PDB entry 7D3F | electron microscopy, 2.60 A resolution | chains A and B of the 4 polymer chains in the assembly

Chain A:
Protein: Dual oxidase 1
Source organism: Homo sapiens
Notes: EC 1.11.1.-, 1.6.3.1
Reference sequence: Q9NRD9 (DUOX1_HUMAN); residues 1-1551 here = UniProt positions 1-1551
Sequence (1551 residues; each row starts with the number of its first residue):
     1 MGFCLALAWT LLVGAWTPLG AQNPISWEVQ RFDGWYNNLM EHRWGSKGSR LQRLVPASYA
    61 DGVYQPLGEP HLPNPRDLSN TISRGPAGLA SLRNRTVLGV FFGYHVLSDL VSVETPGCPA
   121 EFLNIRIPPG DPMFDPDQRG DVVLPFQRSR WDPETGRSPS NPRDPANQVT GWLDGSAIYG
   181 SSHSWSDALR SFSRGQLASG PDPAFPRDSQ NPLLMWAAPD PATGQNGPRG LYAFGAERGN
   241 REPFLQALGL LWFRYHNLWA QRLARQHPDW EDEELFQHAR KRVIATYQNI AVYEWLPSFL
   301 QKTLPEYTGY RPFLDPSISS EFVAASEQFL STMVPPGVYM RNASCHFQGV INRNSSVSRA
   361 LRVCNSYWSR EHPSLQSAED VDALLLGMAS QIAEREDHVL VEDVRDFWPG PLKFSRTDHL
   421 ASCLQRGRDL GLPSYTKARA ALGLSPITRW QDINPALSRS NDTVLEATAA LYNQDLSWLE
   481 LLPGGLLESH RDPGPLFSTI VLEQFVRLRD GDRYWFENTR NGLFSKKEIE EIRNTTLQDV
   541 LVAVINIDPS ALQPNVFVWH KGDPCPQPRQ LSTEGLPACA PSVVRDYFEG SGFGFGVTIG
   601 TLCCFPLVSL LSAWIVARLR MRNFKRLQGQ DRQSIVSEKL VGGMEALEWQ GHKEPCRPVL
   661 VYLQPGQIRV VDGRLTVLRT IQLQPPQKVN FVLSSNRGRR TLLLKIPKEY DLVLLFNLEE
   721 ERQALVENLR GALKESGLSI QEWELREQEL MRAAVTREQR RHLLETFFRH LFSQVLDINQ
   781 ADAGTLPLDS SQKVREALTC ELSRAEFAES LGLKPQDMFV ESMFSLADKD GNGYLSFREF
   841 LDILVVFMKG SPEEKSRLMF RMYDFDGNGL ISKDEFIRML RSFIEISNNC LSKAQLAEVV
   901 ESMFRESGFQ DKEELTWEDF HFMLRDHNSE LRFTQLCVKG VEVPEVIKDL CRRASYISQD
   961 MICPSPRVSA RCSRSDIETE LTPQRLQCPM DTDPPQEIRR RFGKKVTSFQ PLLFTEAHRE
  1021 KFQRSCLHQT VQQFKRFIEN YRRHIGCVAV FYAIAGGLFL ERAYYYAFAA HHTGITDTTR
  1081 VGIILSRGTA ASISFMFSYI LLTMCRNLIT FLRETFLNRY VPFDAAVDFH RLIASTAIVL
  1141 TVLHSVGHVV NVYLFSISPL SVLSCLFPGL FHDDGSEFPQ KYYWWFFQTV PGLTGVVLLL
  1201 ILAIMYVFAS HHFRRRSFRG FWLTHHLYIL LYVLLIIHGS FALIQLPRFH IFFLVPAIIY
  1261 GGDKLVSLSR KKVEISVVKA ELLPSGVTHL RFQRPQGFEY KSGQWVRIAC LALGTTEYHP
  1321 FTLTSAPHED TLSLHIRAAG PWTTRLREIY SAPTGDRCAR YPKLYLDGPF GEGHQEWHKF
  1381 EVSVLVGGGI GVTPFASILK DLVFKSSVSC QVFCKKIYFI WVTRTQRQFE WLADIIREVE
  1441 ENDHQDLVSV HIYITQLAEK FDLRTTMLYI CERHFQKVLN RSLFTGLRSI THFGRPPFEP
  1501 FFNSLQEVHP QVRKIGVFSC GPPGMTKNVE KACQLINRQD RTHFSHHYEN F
Disordered / not traced: 1-21, 620-643, 686-688, 695-699, 737-739, 777-790, 885-892, 903-913, 925-1011, 1355-1360
Disulfide bonds: C118-C1165, C345-C565, C364-C579
Covalently attached groups: N-acetylglucosamine (NAG) linked to N94, N342, N534
Differences from the reference sequence: variant F1178 (Leu in Q9NRD9)
Metal / ion sites: Na+ site 1: D109, T170, W172, D174, S176; Na+ site 2: T332, R395, D397, V399; Ca2+ site 1: D830, N832, Y834, E839; Ca2+ site 2: D864, D866, N868, L870; heme Fe site 1: H1130, H1225; heme Fe site 2: H1144, H1238
Residues lining bound ligands:
  - FAD (flavin-adenine dinucleotide): R1113, D1124, V1127, D1128, R1131, R1214, W1305, Y1318, H1319, P1320, F1321, T1322, H1335, I1336, R1337, A1339, G1340, P1341, W1342, T1343, T1393, F1551
  - heme (HEM), molecule 1: L602, R1087, A1090, I1093, S1094, F1097, T1141, H1144, S1145, H1148, F1186, P1191, G1192, G1195, V1196, L1198, L1199, L1202, L1231, L1235, H1238, G1239, F1241, A1242, L1243, I1244, Q1245, L1246, P1247, R1248, F1249
  - heme (HEM), molecule 2: F1097, I1100, L1101, M1104, R1106, H1130, R1131, A1134, L1202, M1205, Y1206, A1209, S1210, R1214, F1221, W1222, H1225, H1226, Y1228, L1231, Y1232, Y1260, K1264, E1317
  - N-acetylglucosamine (NAG; 2-acetamido-2-deoxy-beta-D-glucopyranose): L67, H71, W478
  - NADPH (NDP; NADPH dihydro-nicotinamide-adenine-dinucleotide phosphate): R1036, E1039, N1040, Y1041, G1388, G1389, I1390, G1391, V1422, T1423, R1424, T1455, R1495, C1520, G1521, P1522, P1523, G1524, M1525, N1528, E1549, N1550
Swiss-Prot annotation at these positions:
  - binding site (Ca(2+)): D828, D830, N832, Y834, E839, D864, D866, N868, E875
  - glycosylation (N-linked (GlcNAc...) asparagine): N94, N342, N354, N461, N534
From the paper describing this entry:
  - mutagenesis - D109A/D174A, T332A/D397A: abolished binding to Isoform 2 of Dual oxidase maturation factor 1 (chain B)
  - contacts within the chain: K653-R1215 (backbone contact), R674-E1348, R674-I1349, K814-E1281, R1113-N1550 (hydrogen bond), R1270-D1367
  - heme coordination: H1130, H1144, H1225, H1238
  - binding site for heme: R1087, H1148
  - Ca2+ coordination: D830, N832, Y834, E839, D864, D866, N868, L870 (proposed by the authors, not directly observed)
  - binding site for flavin-adenine dinucleotide: D1128, R1131, R1214
  - binding site for NADPH: R1036, E1039, N1040, R1424, R1495
  - specificity-determining residues: R1036, R1424, R1495
  - self-association interface (contacts with another copy of this molecule): E41, R50, F313, R507

Chain B:
Protein: Isoform 2 of Dual oxidase maturation factor 1
Source organism: Homo sapiens
Reference sequence: Q1HG43 (DOXA1_HUMAN), isoform Q1HG43-2; numbering as in UniProt (aligned over 1-483)
Sequence (483 residues; row label = number of the first residue in the row):
     1 MATLGHTFPF YAGPKPTFPM DTTLASIIMI FLTALATFIV ILPGIRGKTR LFWLLRVVTS
    61 LFIGAAILAV NFSSEWSVGQ VSTNTSYKAF SSEWISADIG LQVGLGGVNI TLTGTPVQQL
   121 NETINYNEEF TWRLGENYAE EYAKALEKGL PDPVLYLAEK FTPRSPCGLY RQYRLAGHYT
   181 SAMLWVAFLC WLLANVMLSM PVLVYGGYML LATGIFQLLA LLFFSMATSL TSPCPLHLGA
   241 SVLHTHHGPA FWITLTTGLL CVLLGLAMAV AHRMQPHRLK AFFNQSVDED PMLEWSPEEG
   301 GLLSPRYRSM ADSPKSQDIP LSEASSTKAY YRPRRLSLVP ADVRGLAPAA LSALPGALLA
   361 QAWRALLPGL RCPKAGKESR LGPPHSPWRF GPEGCEERWA EHTGDSPRPL RGRGTGRLWR
   421 WGSKERRACG VRAMLPRLVS NSGLKRPSCL DLPKCWDYRR DARAFFHLLE PTPCVTSRHT
   481 PLI
Disordered / not traced: 1-3, 276-483
Disulfide bonds: C167-C234
Covalently attached groups: N-acetylglucosamine (NAG) linked to N84, N121; glycan linked to N109
Swiss-Prot annotation at these positions:
  - glycosylation (N-linked (GlcNAc...) asparagine): N84, N109, N121
From the paper describing this entry:
  - post-translational modification sites: N109

Chain A / chain B interface:
Residue-residue contacts (50):
  N23(A) with W94(B)
  I25(A) with W94(B), hydrophobic
  S26(A) with S92(B)
  W27(A) with S92(B)
  E28(A) with A89(B); F90(B), hydrogen bond (side chain-backbone); S91(B); S92(B)
  R31(A) with L146(B); D152(B), salt bridge
  W35(A) with L146(B); E147(B)
  Y36(A) with A89(B), hydrophobic; F90(B); L146(B), hydrogen bond (side chain-backbone); G149(B); L155(B)
  N38(A) with F90(B)
  L39(A) with F90(B), hydrophobic
  S182(A) with E159(B)
  H183(A) with Y156(B); E159(B), hydrogen bond (backbone-side chain)
  S184(A) with E159(B), hydrogen bond (backbone-side chain); K160(B); P166(B)
  W185(A) with P166(B), hydrophobic
  D187(A) with Y156(B), hydrogen bond; K160(B), salt bridge; P235(B)
  A188(A) with P166(B), hydrophobic
  F192(A) with H237(B)
  N211(A) with P166(B)
  L213(A) with P163(B); R164(B); S165(B); P166(B)
  L214(A) with P166(B), hydrophobic
  E273(A) with G239(B)
  R513(A) with F90(B)
  G1169(A) with R171(B), hydrogen bond (backbone-side chain)
  L1170(A) with R171(B), hydrogen bond (backbone-side chain)
  H1172(A) with R164(B), hydrogen bond
  V1190(A) with Y179(B)
  S1240(A) with H178(B), hydrogen bond (backbone-side chain); Y179(B), hydrogen bond
  F1241(A) with L175(B), hydrophobic; Y179(B)
  A1242(A) with L134(B), hydrophobic
  L1246(A) with L134(B), hydrophobic
  L1265(A) with M200(B), hydrophobic
Interface residues without a listed pair, chain A (39 interface residues in all): D33, N37, H42, R43, P1168, F1171, P1247, L1268
Interface residues without a listed pair, chain B (31 interface residues in all): G135, Y142, A145, L150, Y205

Overview:
The interface between chain A and chain B involves 39 residues on one side and 31 on the other, with 10
hydrogen bonds and 2 salt bridges. Among the polar pairs are R31(A)-D152(B), D187(A)-K160(B) and
E28(A)-F90(B). The paper reports a binding site for NADPH at R1036(A), E1039(A) and N1040(A) among others;
D109A/D174A and T332A/D397A of chain A abolish binding to Isoform 2 of Dual oxidase maturation factor 1 (chain
B).
Here chain A is Dual oxidase 1 and chain B is Isoform 2 of Dual oxidase maturation factor 1, both from Homo
sapiens. Entry 7D3F (Cryo-EM structure of human DUOX1-DUOXA1 in high-calcium state) was determined by electron
microscopy, deposited together with 7D3E.
